PDB entry 6IDO | X-ray diffraction, 3.75 A resolution | chains A and C of the 3 polymer chains in the assembly

# Chain A
Molecule: RNA polymerase sigma factor RpoS, RNA polymerase beta-flap-tip-helix
Organism: Escherichia coli
Reference sequence: Q9F8R5 (Q9F8R5_ECOLX); residues 16-90 here correspond to UniProt positions 256-330 (UniProt number = residue number + 240)
Amino-acid sequence (115 residues; numbered 1 to 115; the number before each row is that of its first residue):
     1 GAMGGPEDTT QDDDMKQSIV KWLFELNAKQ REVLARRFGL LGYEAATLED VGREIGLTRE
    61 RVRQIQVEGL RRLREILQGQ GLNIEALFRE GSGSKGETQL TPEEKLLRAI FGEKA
Disordered / not traced: 1-15, 88-97, 112-115
Differences from the reference sequence: expression tag (1-15); engineered mutation Gly-79 (Thr319 in Q9F8R5); linker (91-94)

# Chain C
Molecule: 15-nt DNA strand
Sequence (15 nucleotides; each row starts with the number of its first residue):
     1 GATTTGTCAA GTGGC

# How chain A and chain C interact
Pairs across the interface - 11 pairs, chain A then chain C:
  Arg-37(A) with DG6(C), salt bridge to the phosphate
  Thr-47(A) with DT5(C), phosphate contact; DG6(C), phosphate contact
  Leu-48(A) with DG6(C), hydrogen bond to the phosphate; DT7(C), base contact
  Arg-59(A) with DG6(C), hydrogen bond to the base; DT7(C), hydrogen bond to the base
  Glu-60(A) with DT7(C), base contact; DC8(C), hydrogen bond to the base
  Arg-63(A) with DT7(C), phosphate contact; DC8(C), salt bridge to the phosphate
Interface residues without a listed pair, chain A (8 interface residues in all): Glu-49, Gln-66
Interface residues without a listed pair, chain C (5 interface residues in all): DA9

# In short
Chain A and chain C form an interface of 8 and 5 residues respectively; the contacts include 4 hydrogen bonds
and 2 salt bridges. Polar pairs include Arg-59(A)/DG6(C), Arg-59(A)/DT7(C) and Glu-60(A)/DC8(C).
Here chain A is RNA polymerase sigma factor RpoS, RNA polymerase beta-flap-tip-helix (Escherichia coli) and
chain C is a 15-nt DNA strand. Entry 6IDO (Crystal structure of Klebsiella pneumoniae sigma4 of sigmaS fusing
with the RNA polymerase beta-flap-tip-helix in complex ...) was determined by X-ray diffraction.
